Entry 7E8T (electron microscopy, 3.80 A resolution); this record covers chains J and H of the 12 polymer chains in the assembly.

# Chain J
Molecule: Trafficking protein particle complex II-specific subunit 120
Source organism: Saccharomyces cerevisiae (strain ATCC 204508 / S288c)
Reference sequence: Q04183 (TR120_YEAST); residues 1-1289 here = UniProt positions 1-1289
Amino-acid sequence (1289 residues; each row starts with the number of its first residue):
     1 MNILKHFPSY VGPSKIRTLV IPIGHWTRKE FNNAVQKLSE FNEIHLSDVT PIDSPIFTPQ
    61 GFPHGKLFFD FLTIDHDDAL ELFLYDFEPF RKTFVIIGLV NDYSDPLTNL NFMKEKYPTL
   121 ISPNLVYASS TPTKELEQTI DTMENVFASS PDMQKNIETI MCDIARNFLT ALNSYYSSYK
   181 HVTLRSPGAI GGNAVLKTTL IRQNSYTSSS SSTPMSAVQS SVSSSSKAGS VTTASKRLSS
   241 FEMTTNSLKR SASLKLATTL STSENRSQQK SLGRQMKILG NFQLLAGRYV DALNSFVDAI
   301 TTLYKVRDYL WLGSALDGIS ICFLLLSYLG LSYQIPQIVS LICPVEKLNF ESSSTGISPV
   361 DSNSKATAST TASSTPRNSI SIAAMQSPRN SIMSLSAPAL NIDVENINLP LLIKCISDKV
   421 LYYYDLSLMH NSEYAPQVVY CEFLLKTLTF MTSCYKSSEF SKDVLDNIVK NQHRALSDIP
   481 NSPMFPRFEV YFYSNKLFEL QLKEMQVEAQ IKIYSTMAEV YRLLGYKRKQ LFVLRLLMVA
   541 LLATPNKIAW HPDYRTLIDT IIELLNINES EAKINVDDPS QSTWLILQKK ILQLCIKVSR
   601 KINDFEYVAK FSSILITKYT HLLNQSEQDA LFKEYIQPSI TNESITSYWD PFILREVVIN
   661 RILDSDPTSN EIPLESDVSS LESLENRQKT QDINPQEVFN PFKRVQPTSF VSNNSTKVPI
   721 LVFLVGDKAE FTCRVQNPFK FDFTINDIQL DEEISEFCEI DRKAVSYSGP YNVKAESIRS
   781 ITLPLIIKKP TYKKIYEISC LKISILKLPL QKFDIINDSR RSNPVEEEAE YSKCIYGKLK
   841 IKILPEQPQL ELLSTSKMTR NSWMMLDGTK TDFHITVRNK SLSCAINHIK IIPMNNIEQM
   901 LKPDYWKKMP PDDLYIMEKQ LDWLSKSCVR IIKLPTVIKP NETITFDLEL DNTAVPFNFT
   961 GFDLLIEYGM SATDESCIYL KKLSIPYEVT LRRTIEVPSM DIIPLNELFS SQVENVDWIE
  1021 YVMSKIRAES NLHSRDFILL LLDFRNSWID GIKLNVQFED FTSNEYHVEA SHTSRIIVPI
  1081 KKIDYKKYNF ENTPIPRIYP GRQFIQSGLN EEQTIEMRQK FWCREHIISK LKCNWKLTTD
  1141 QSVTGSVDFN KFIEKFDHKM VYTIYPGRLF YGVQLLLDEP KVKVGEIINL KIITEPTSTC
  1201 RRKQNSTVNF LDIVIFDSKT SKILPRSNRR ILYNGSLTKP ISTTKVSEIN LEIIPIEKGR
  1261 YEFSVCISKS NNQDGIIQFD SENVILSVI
Unresolved in the structure: 1-264, 329-377, 569-582, 674-693, 704-728, 831-856, 935-943

# Chain H
Molecule: Trafficking protein particle complex subunit 20
Source organism: Saccharomyces cerevisiae (strain ATCC 204508 / S288c)
Reference sequence: P38334 (TRS20_YEAST); residues 1-175 here = UniProt positions 1-175
Amino-acid sequence (175 residues; numbered 1 to 175; the number before each row is that of its first residue):
     1 MPQYFAIIGK KDNPVYEIEF TNAENPQGFP QDLKELNPFI LHASLDIVED LQWQINPTSQ
    61 LNGNGGNGSN GGGGFLRSRA VNNTDNCYLG KVDHFYGLAI TAYISYSGMK FVMIHGNSAN
   121 SSVVIDDNNM RSFYQEVHEL YVKTLMNPFY KITDPIRSPA FDSRVRTLAR KHLSK
Unresolved in the structure: 1, 59-83, 174-175

# Chain J / chain H interface
Contacting residue pairs - 36 pairs, chain J then chain H:
  Arg487(J) - Thr58(H)  hydrogen bond
  Glu489(J) - Thr58(H)  hydrogen bond
  Phe492(J) - Ile47(H)  hydrophobic
  Lys496(J) - Asp93(H)
  Glu499(J) - Phe95(H)
  Tyr526(J) - Asp46(H)
  Tyr526(J) - Ile47(H)  hydrophobic
  Tyr526(J) - Asp50(H)  hydrogen bond
  Arg528(J) - His42(H)
  Arg528(J) - Ala43(H)
  Arg528(J) - Leu45(H)
  Arg528(J) - Asp46(H)
  Lys529(J) - Ala43(H)
  Leu531(J) - His42(H)
  Phe532(J) - Leu36(H)  hydrophobic
  Phe532(J) - Phe39(H)  hydrophobic
  Phe532(J) - Ile40(H)  hydrophobic
  Phe532(J) - Ala43(H)  hydrophobic
  Phe532(J) - Phe95(H)  hydrophobic
  Arg535(J) - Glu35(H)  hydrogen bond (side chain-backbone)
  Arg535(J) - Leu36(H)
  Arg535(J) - Phe39(H)
  Thr583(J) - Lys11(H)
  Thr583(J) - Asn13(H)
  Trp584(J) - Ile8(H)  hydrophobic
  Trp584(J) - Asp12(H)
  Trp584(J) - Pro14(H)
  Trp584(J) - Pro38(H)  hydrophobic
  Leu587(J) - Pro38(H)  hydrophobic
  Leu587(J) - Phe39(H)  hydrophobic
  Leu587(J) - His42(H)
  Lys590(J) - Lys34(H)  hydrogen bond (side chain-backbone)
  Lys590(J) - Glu35(H)
  Lys590(J) - Pro38(H)
  Lys590(J) - Phe39(H)
  Ile591(J) - Phe39(H)  hydrophobic
Also at the interface, not in a pair above, chain J (20 interface residues in all): Lys527, Leu536, Leu565, Asn566
Also at the interface, not in a pair above, chain H (23 interface residues in all): Leu41, Glu49, Tyr96

# Overview
Chain J and chain H form an interface of 20 and 23 residues respectively; the contacts include 5 hydrogen
bonds. Polar contacts include Arg487(J)-Thr58(H), Glu489(J)-Thr58(H) and Tyr526(J)-Asp50(H).
Chain J is Trafficking protein particle complex II-specific subunit 120 and chain H is Trafficking protein
particle complex subunit 20, both from Saccharomyces cerevisiae (strain ATCC 204508 / S288c); the structure,
Monomer of Ypt32-TRAPPII, was determined by electron microscopy, deposited together with 7E2C, 7E2D, 7E8S,
7E93, 7E94 and 7EA3.
